3DJW - chains A and B; structure by X-ray diffraction, 3.10 A resolution.

== Chain A (and B) ==
Molecule: ORF99
Organism: Acidianus Filamentous Virus 1
Notes: chain B of this document is another copy of the same molecule, construct and numbering; everything in this record applies to it too
Reference sequence: Q70LE8 (Q70LE8_9VIRU); residue numbers follow UniProt; this construct covers 2-99
Chain sequence (99 residues; row label = number of the first residue in the row):
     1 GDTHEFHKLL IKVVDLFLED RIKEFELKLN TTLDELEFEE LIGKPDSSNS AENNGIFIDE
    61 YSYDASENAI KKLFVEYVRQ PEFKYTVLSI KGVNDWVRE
Disordered / not traced: 1, 97-99
Construct notes: expression tag (1)

== Chain A / chain B interface ==
Residue-residue contacts (28; chain A residue first):
  Asp2(A) with Arg21(B)
  Thr3(A) with Arg21(B)
  Phe6(A) with Leu16(B), hydrophobic; Arg21(B); Ile22(B), hydrophobic
  Leu9(A) with Lys12(B); Leu16(B), hydrophobic
  Leu16(A) with Phe6(B), hydrophobic; Leu9(B), hydrophobic
  Arg21(A) with Thr3(B); Phe6(B); Leu29(B)
  Ile22(A) with Lys28(B); Leu29(B), hydrophobic
  Lys23(A) with Lys28(B), hydrogen bond (backbone-backbone)
  Glu24(A) with Leu27(B); Lys28(B), hydrogen bond (backbone-backbone)
  Phe25(A) with Glu26(B); Leu27(B), hydrophobic
  Glu26(A) with Phe25(B); Glu26(B), hydrogen bond (backbone-backbone)
  Leu27(A) with Ile22(B), hydrophobic; Glu24(B)
  Lys28(A) with Ile22(B); Lys23(B), hydrogen bond (backbone-backbone); Glu24(B), hydrogen bond (backbone-backbone)
  Leu29(A) with Ile22(B), hydrophobic
  Asn30(A) with Lys23(B)
Other interface residues (no listed pair), chain A (17 interface residues in all): Lys12, Val13
Other interface residues (no listed pair), chain B (17 interface residues in all): Glu5, Val13, Asn30

== Overview ==
The chain A/chain B interface involves 17 residues from each chain, with 5 hydrogen bonds. Backbone hydrogen
bonds pair Lys23(A)-Lys28(B), Glu24(A)-Lys28(B) and Glu26(A)-Glu26(B).
Chain A and chain B are both ORF99 (Acidianus Filamentous Virus 1); the structure, The thermo- and
acido-stable ORF-99 from the archaeal virus AFV1, was determined by X-ray diffraction (same publication as
3DF6).
